Entry 5NV4 (X-ray diffraction, 2.78 A resolution); this record covers chain A.

== Chain A ==
Name: UDP-glucose-glycoprotein glucosyltransferase-like protein
From: Chaetomium thermophilum var. thermophilum DSM 1495
UniProtKB: G0SB58 (G0SB58_CHATD); residues 24-1505 here = UniProt positions 24-1505
Sequence (1494 residues; row label = number of the first residue in the row):
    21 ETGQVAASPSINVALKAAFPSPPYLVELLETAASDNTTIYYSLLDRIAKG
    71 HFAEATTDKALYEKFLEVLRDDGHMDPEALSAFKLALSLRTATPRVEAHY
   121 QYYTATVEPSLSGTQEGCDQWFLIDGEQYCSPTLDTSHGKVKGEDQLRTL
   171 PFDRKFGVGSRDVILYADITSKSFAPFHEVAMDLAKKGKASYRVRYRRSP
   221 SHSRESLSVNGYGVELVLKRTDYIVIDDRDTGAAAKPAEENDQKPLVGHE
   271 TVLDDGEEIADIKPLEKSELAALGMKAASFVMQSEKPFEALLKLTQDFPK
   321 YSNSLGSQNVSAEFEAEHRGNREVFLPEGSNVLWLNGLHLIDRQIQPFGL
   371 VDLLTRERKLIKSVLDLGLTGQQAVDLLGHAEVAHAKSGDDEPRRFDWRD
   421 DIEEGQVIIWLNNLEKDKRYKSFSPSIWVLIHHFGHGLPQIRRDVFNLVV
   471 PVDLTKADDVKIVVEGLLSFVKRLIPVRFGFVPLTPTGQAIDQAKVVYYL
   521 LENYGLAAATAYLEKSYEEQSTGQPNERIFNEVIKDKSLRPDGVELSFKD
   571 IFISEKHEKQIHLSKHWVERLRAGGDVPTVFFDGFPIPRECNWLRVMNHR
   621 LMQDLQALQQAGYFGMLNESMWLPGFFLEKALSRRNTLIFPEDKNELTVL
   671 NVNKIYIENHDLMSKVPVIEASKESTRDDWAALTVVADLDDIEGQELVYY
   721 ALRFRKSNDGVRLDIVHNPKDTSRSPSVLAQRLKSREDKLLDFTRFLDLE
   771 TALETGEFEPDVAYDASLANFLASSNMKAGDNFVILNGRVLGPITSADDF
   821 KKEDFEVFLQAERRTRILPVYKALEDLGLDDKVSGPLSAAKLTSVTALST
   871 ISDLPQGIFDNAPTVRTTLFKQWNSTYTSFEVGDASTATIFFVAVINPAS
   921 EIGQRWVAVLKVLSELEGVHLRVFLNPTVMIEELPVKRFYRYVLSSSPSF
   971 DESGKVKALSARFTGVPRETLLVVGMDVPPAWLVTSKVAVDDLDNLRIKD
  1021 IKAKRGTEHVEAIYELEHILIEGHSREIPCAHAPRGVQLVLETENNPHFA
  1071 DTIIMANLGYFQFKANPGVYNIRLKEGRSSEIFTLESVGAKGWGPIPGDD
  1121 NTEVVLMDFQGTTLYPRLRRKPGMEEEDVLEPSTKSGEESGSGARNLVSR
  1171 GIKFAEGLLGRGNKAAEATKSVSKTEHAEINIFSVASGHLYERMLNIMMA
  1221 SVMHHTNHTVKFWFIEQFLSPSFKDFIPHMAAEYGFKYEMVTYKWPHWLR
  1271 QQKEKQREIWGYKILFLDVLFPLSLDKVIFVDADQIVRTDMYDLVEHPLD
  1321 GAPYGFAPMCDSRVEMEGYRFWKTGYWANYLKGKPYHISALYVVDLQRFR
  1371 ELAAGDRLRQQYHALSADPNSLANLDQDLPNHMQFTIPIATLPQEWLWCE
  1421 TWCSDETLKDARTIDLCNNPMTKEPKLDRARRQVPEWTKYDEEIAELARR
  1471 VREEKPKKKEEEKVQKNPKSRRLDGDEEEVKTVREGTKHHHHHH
Unresolved in the structure: 21-26, 246-278, 1153-1190, 1475-1514
Construct notes: expression tag (21-23, 1506-1514); engineered mutation C611 (Asp in G0SB58), C1050 (Gly in G0SB58)
Cystine bridges: C138-C150, C611-C1050, C1330-C1423, C1419-C1437
Covalent attachments: N-acetylglucosamine (NAG) linked to N56, N329, N638, N894, N1227

== Overview ==
N-acetylglucosamine is covalently linked to N56, N329, N638, N894 and N1227.
Chain A is UDP-glucose-glycoprotein glucosyltransferase-like protein (Chaetomium thermophilum var.
thermophilum DSM 1495); the structure, UDP-Glucose Glycoprotein Glucosyltransferase from Chaetomium
thermophilum double mutant D611C:G1050C, was determined by X-ray diffraction (same publication as 5MU1, 5MZO
and 5N2J).
